PDB entry 3GS2 | X-ray diffraction, 1.70 A resolution | chains A and B of the 4 polymer chains in the assembly

# Chain A
Name: E3 ubiquitin-protein ligase RING2
From: Homo sapiens
Notes: EC 6.3.2.-; fragment: C-terminal domain, residues 223-333
Reference sequence: Q99496 (RING2_HUMAN); residue numbers follow UniProt; this construct covers 223-333
Amino-acid sequence (111 residues; row label = number of the first residue in the row):
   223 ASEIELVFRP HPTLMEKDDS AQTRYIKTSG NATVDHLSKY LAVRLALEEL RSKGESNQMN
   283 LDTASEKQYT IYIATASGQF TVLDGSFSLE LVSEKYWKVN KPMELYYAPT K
Not modelled in the structure: 286-287
Construct notes: engineered mutation Asp306 (Asn in Q99496)
Ion coordination: Zn2+: Ala223, Glu312
Reported in the primary citation:
  - mutagenesis - V229A, N306D: unchanged binding to Chromobox protein homolog 7 (chain B)

# Chain B
Name: Chromobox protein homolog 7
From: Homo sapiens
Notes: fragment: Cbox domain, residues 219-248
Reference sequence: O95931 (CBX7_HUMAN); residues 219-248 here = UniProt positions 219-248
Amino-acid sequence (30 residues; row label = number of the first residue in the row):
   219 EVTVTDITAN SITVTFREAQ AAEGFFRDRS
Curated features (UniProtKB/Swiss-Prot):
  - region: Thr223 to Glu236 (Required for cellular lifespan extension)

# Chain A / chain B interface
Residue-residue contacts (49):
  Glu225(A) with Arg235(B), salt bridge
  Glu227(A) with Phe244(B); Arg245(B), hydrogen bond (side chain-backbone); Arg247(B), salt bridge
  Leu228(A) with Phe244(B)
  Val229(A) with Phe244(B), hydrophobic
  Gln244(A) with Gln238(B), hydrogen bond
  Arg246(A) with Glu236(B), salt bridge
  Tyr247(A) with Arg235(B); Glu236(B); Ala237(B), hydrogen bond (backbone-backbone); Gln238(B); Ala239(B), hydrophobic; Ala240(B), hydrophobic; Phe243(B); Phe244(B), hydrophobic
  Ile248(A) with Phe234(B), hydrophobic; Arg235(B); Glu236(B); Phe244(B)
  Lys249(A) with Phe234(B); Arg235(B), hydrogen bond (backbone-backbone); Phe243(B), hydrogen bond (side chain-backbone); Phe244(B)
  Thr250(A) with Thr233(B), hydrogen bond (side chain-backbone); Phe234(B)
  Ala254(A) with Val232(B), hydrophobic
  Asp257(A) with Asn228(B)
  His258(A) with Ile225(B); Ala227(B), hydrogen bond (side chain-backbone); Ile230(B), hydrogen bond (side chain-backbone); Val232(B); Phe234(B)
  Leu259(A) with Phe234(B)
  Lys261(A) with Ile225(B); Thr226(B), hydrogen bond (side chain-backbone)
  Tyr262(A) with Thr223(B); Ile225(B), hydrophobic; Phe234(B), hydrophobic; Glu236(B), hydrogen bond
  Val265(A) with Ile225(B), hydrophobic
  Arg266(A) with Thr221(B); Thr223(B), hydrogen bond; Glu236(B)
  Asn322(A) with Arg245(B); Arg247(B), hydrogen bond
  Lys323(A) with Arg247(B)
  Pro324(A) with Phe244(B), hydrophobic; Arg247(B)
Also at the interface, not in a pair above, chain A (22 interface residues in all): Ser251
Interface features reported in the paper:
  - specific contacts: Glu227(A)-Arg247(B) (salt bridge), Arg246(A)-Glu236(B), Tyr262(A)-Phe234(B) (pi stacking), Glu236(B)-Tyr262(A) (hydrogen bond)
  - interface residues, chain A: Glu227(A), Val229(A), Tyr247(A), Ile248(A), Lys249(A), Thr250(A), Ala254(A), His258(A), Leu259(A), Tyr262(A), Val265(A), Pro324(A)
  - hot spots on chain A (mutagenesis) - Y247A, H258A, Y262A: decreased binding to Chromobox protein homolog 7 (chain B)
  - interface residues, chain B: Glu219(B), Thr223(B), Ile225(B), Ala227(B), Val232(B), Ala239(B), Arg247(B)
  - hot spots on chain B (mutagenesis) - F244D: decreased binding to E3 ubiquitin-protein ligase RING2 (chain A)

# Overview
22 residues of chain A and 20 residues of chain B are in contact; the contacts include 12 hydrogen bonds and 3
salt bridges. Among the polar pairs are Glu225(A)-Arg235(B), Glu227(A)-Arg247(B) and Arg246(A)-Glu236(B). The
authors report a salt bridge between Glu227(A) and Arg247(B); a contact between Arg246(A) and Glu236(B); pi
stacking between Tyr262(A) and Phe234(B). From the paper: Y247A, H258A and Y262A of chain A reduce binding to
Chromobox protein homolog 7 (chain B); interface residues Glu227(A), Val229(A) and Glu219(B) among others; 6
substitutions were tested in all.
Here chain A is E3 ubiquitin-protein ligase RING2 and chain B is Chromobox protein homolog 7, both from Homo
sapiens. Entry 3GS2 (Ring1B C-terminal domain/Cbx7 Cbox Complex) was determined by X-ray diffraction (same
publication as 3IXS).
